PDB entry 6RDO | electron microscopy, 3.10 A resolution | chains 4 and 7 of the 31 polymer chains in the assembly

# Chain 4
Molecule: Mitochondrial ATP synthase associated protein ASA4
Source organism: Polytomella sp. Pringsheim 198.80
UniProtKB: D7NIZ2 (D7NIZ2_9CHLO); residue numbers follow UniProt; this construct covers 1-294
Sequence (294 residues; each row starts with the number of its first residue):
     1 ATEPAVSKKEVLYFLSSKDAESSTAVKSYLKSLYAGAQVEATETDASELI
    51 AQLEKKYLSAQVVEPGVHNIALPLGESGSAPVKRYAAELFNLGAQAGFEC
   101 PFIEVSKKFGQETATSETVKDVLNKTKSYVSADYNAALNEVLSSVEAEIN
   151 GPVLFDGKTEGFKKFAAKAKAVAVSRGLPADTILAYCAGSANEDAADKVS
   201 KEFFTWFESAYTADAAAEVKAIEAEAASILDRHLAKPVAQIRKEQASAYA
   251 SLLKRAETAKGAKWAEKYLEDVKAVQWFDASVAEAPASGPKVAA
Unresolved in the structure: 1-4

# Chain 7
Molecule: Mitochondrial ATP synthase associated protein ASA7
Source organism: Polytomella sp. Pringsheim 198.80
UniProtKB: D8V7I2 (D8V7I2_9CHLO); numbering as in UniProt (aligned over 1-190)
Sequence (190 residues; row label = number of the first residue in the row):
     1 MSSVRAGVEAGRRDLTTFTFSGLQDAPVAALSGSIKLNVAAKAGKAEVTV
    51 AAGAAKAATQVSAAALRKLSGSKISLAEVARISVLHSSIQNYLLSLSNER
   101 YQLLSQWPDFTTMYGKDFYYRAHPEDLKKFYDAADEYYKLYETVTEFDSL
   151 SALASQVVPNYAARRRSTVHPAIGSTVADGAFTNFLLSKQ
Unresolved in the structure: 1-14

# Interface between chain 4 and chain 7
Pairs across the interface - 118 pairs, chain 4 then chain 7:
  V63(4) with P171(7), hydrophobic
  E64(4) with A162(7); R166(7), salt bridge
  V67(4) with L85(7); Y161(7), hydrophobic; R165(7)
  H68(4) with S83(7); V84(7), hydrogen bond (backbone-backbone); L85(7), hydrogen bond (backbone-backbone); V158(7); A162(7)
  N69(4) with V84(7)
  I70(4) with L85(7)
  A71(4) with V84(7), hydrophobic
  L72(4) with L85(7), hydrophobic; S88(7), hydrogen bond (backbone-side chain); I89(7), hydrophobic
  L74(4) with Y92(7), hydrophobic
  G75(4) with Y92(7)
  Y85(4) with Y161(7), hydrogen bond; R165(7)
  L89(4) with R165(7); A172(7), hydrophobic
  F90(4) with A172(7), hydrophobic
  G93(4) with H170(7)
  F98(4) with V169(7); H170(7); P171(7)
  E99(4) with H170(7), hydrogen bond (backbone-side chain)
  P101(4) with H170(7); I173(7), hydrophobic
  F102(4) with G180(7); A181(7); N184(7)
  E104(4) with V169(7)
  V105(4) with V169(7), hydrophobic; A181(7), hydrophobic
  S106(4) with A181(7)
  K108(4) with T168(7)
  F109(4) with A178(7); A181(7); F182(7); F185(7), hydrophobic
  T113(4) with F185(7)
  V122(4) with F185(7), hydrophobic; L186(7), hydrophobic
  L123(4) with F182(7), hydrophobic
  T126(4) with F182(7)
  Y129(4) with A178(7)
  V130(4) with D179(7); F182(7), hydrophobic
  S131(4) with D179(7), hydrogen bond
  Y134(4) with D179(7); T183(7)
  L138(4) with F182(7), hydrophobic; L186(7), hydrophobic
  F155(4) with L186(7), hydrophobic; Q190(7)
  D156(4) with Q190(7)
  F162(4) with L186(7)
  F165(4) with L186(7), hydrophobic
  A166(4) with L187(7)
  K170(4) with L187(7)
  A173(4) with T183(7)
  L178(4) with D179(7); G180(7); T183(7)
  I183(4) with G180(7); N184(7)
  L184(4) with L187(7), hydrophobic; S188(7)
  C187(4) with N184(7), hydrogen bond
  W206(4) with T176(7); G180(7)
  F207(4) with V177(7), hydrophobic
  A210(4) with T176(7); V177(7), hydrophobic
  Y211(4) with V177(7)
  D214(4) with G174(7); S175(7); T176(7), hydrogen bond; V177(7), hydrogen bond (side chain-backbone)
  E218(4) with R164(7), salt bridge; R165(7), salt bridge
  I222(4) with V157(7), hydrophobic; Y161(7), hydrophobic
  E223(4) with Y92(7)
  E225(4) with Q156(7); V157(7)
  A226(4) with Y92(7), hydrophobic; L93(7)
  A227(4) with L96(7), hydrophobic
  I229(4) with L153(7), hydrophobic; Q156(7)
  L230(4) with L96(7), hydrophobic; S97(7); L150(7), hydrophobic; L153(7), hydrophobic
  D231(4) with R100(7), salt bridge
  H233(4) with T143(7); S149(7), hydrogen bond; L153(7)
  L234(4) with R100(7); T143(7); V144(7), hydrophobic
  A235(4) with K139(7)
  K236(4) with T143(7), hydrogen bond (backbone-side chain)
  V238(4) with E142(7); T143(7); E146(7)
  I241(4) with T143(7); S149(7)
  R242(4) with E146(7), salt bridge
  Q245(4) with S149(7), hydrogen bond (side chain-backbone); A152(7)
  V275(4) with R81(7)
  F278(4) with R81(7)
  D279(4) with R81(7), salt bridge
Interface residues without a listed pair, chain 4 (76 interface residues in all): K56, A60, G110, G157, A169, A180, P237, P290
Interface residues without a listed pair, chain 7 (57 interface residues in all): V79, A80, I82, L140, D148, S167, K189

# Overview
76 residues of chain 4 and 57 residues of chain 7 are in contact, with 12 hydrogen bonds and 6 salt bridges.
Polar pairs include E64(4)-R166(7), E218(4)-R164(7) and E218(4)-R165(7).
Here chain 4 is Mitochondrial ATP synthase associated protein ASA4 and chain 7 is Mitochondrial ATP synthase
associated protein ASA7, both from Polytomella sp. Pringsheim 198.80. Entry 6RDO (Cryo-EM structure of
Polytomella F-ATP synthase, Rotary substate 1C, composite map) was determined by electron microscopy,
deposited together with 6RD4, 6RD5, 6RD6, 6RD7, 6RD8, 6RD9 and 46 further entries.
